5XLN - chains A and B; structure by X-ray diffraction, 1.90 A resolution.

== Chain A ==
Molecule: Eukaryotic translation initiation factor 4E type 2
Organism: Homo sapiens
UniProt: O60573 (IF4E2_HUMAN); numbering as in UniProt (aligned over 45-234)
Amino-acid sequence (190 residues; each row starts with the number of its first residue):
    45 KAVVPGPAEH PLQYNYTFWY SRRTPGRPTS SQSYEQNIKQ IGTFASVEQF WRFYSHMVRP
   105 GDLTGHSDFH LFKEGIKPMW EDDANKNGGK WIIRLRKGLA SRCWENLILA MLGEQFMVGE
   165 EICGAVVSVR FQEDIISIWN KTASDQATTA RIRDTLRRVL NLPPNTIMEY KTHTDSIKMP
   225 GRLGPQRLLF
Not modelled in the structure: 69-78, 220-234

== Chain B ==
Molecule: Threonine--tRNA ligase, cytoplasmic
Organism: Homo sapiens
Notes: EC 6.1.1.3
UniProt: P26639 (SYTC_HUMAN); residues 30-74 here = UniProt positions 30-74
Amino-acid sequence (45 residues; row label = number of the first residue in the row):
    30 GGKKKNKEGS GDGGRAELNP WPEYIYTRLE MYNILKAEHD SILAE
Not modelled in the structure: 30-48

== How chain A and chain B interact ==
Residue-residue contacts (31; chain A residue first):
  H54(A) - Y55(B)
  H54(A) - I63(B)
  P55(A) - Y53(B)
  P55(A) - Y55(B)  hydrogen bond (backbone-side chain)
  L56(A) - Y53(B)
  Q57(A) - P51(B)
  Q57(A) - E52(B)  hydrogen bond (side chain-backbone)
  Q57(A) - Y53(B)  hydrogen bond (side chain-backbone)
  V91(A) - Y55(B)  hydrophobic
  V91(A) - M60(B)  hydrophobic
  V91(A) - I63(B)  hydrophobic
  E92(A) - I63(B)
  E92(A) - E67(B)
  W95(A) - M60(B)  hydrogen bond (side chain-backbone)
  W95(A) - Y61(B)  hydrophobic
  W95(A) - L64(B)
  R96(A) - E67(B)  salt bridge
  E149(A) - Y61(B)  hydrogen bond
  N150(A) - R57(B)
  L153(A) - M60(B)  hydrophobic
  L153(A) - Y61(B)
  G157(A) - I54(B)
  G157(A) - Y55(B)  hydrogen bond (backbone-backbone)
  E158(A) - P51(B)
  E158(A) - Y53(B)
  Q159(A) - I54(B)
  Q159(A) - Y55(B)  hydrogen bond (side chain-backbone)
  Q159(A) - T56(B)
  M161(A) - P51(B)
  M161(A) - I54(B)  hydrophobic
  V203(A) - R57(B)  hydrogen bond (backbone-side chain)
Interface residues without a listed pair, chain A (18 interface residues in all): F94, L156
The authors on this interface:
  - residue pairs: V91(A)-M60(B) (hydrophobic contact), F94(A)-M60(B) (hydrophobic contact), W95(A)-M60(B) (hydrophobic contact), L153(A)-M60(B) (hydrophobic contact), L156(A)-M60(B) (hydrophobic contact), Y55(B)-H54(A), Y55(B)-P55(A)

== In short ==
Chain A and chain B form an interface of 18 and 12 residues respectively, with 8 hydrogen bonds and 1 salt
bridge. Polar contacts include R96(A)-E67(B), P55(A)-Y55(B) and Q57(A)-E52(B). The authors report hydrophobic
contacts between V91(A) and M60(B), F94(A) and M60(B) and W95(A) and M60(B) among others; contacts between
Y55(B) and H54(A) and Y55(B) and P55(A).
Chain A is Eukaryotic translation initiation factor 4E type 2 and chain B is Threonine--tRNA ligase,
cytoplasmic, both from Homo sapiens; the structure, Crystal structure of the TRS_UNE-T and 4EHP complex, was
determined by X-ray diffraction.
